Entry 6Q0Q (X-ray diffraction, 1.99 A resolution); this record covers chain A.

== Chain A ==
Protein: Galectin-3
From: Homo sapiens
Reference sequence: P17931 (LEG3_HUMAN); residue numbers follow UniProt; this construct covers 112-250
Sequence (139 residues; row label = number of the first residue in the row):
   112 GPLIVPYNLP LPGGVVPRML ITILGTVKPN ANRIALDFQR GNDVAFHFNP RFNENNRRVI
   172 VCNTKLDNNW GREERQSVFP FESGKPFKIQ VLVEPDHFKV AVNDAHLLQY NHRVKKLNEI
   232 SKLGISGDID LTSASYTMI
Residues lining bound ligands: P8G ((2R,3R,4S,5R,6R)-2-(hydroxymethyl)-6-[4-[[(2R,3S,4S,5R,6R)-2-(hydroxymethyl)-6-[4-[[(2R,3S,4S,5R,6R)-2-(hydroxymethyl)-6-methoxy-3,5-bis(oxidanyl)oxan-4-yl]oxymethyl]-1,2,3-triazol-1-yl]-3,5-bis(oxidanyl)oxan-4-yl]oxymethyl]-1,2,3-triazol-1-yl]oxane-3,4,5-triol): Arg-144, His-158, Asn-160, Arg-162, Glu-165, Asn-166, Val-172, Asn-174, Trp-181, Glu-184, Arg-186
Curated features (UniProtKB/Swiss-Prot):
  - motif: Lys-226 to Asp-241 (Nuclear export signal)
  - binding site (a beta-D-galactoside): Trp-181 to Gln-187
  - modified residue: Ser-188 (Phosphoserine)
From the paper describing this entry:
  - binding site for P8G: Arg-162, Trp-181, Glu-184, Arg-186

== Summary ==
Bound to chain A: compound P8G. UniProt lists 7 beta-D-galactoside-binding residues. The paper reports a
binding site for P8G at Arg-162, Trp-181 and Glu-184 among others.
Chain A is Galectin-3 (Homo sapiens); the structure, Crystal structure of Human galectin-3 CRD in complex with
Methyl
3-O-(1-{3-O-[1-(b-D-galactopyranosyl)-1,2,3-triazol-4-yl]-methyl-b-D-galactopyranosyl}-1,2,3-triazol-4-yl)-methyl-b-D-galactopyranoside,
was determined by X-ray diffraction, deposited together with 6Q17.
